Entry 6A7A (X-ray diffraction, 2.37 A resolution); this record covers chain A.

== Chain A ==
Name: Aldo-keto reductase family 1 member C1
Source organism: Homo sapiens
Notes: EC 1.1.1.-, 1.1.1.149, 1.1.1.112, 1.3.1.20
Reference sequence: Q04828 (AK1C1_HUMAN); residue numbers follow UniProt; this construct covers 1-323
Sequence (338 residues; numbered -14 to 323; the number before each row is that of its first residue; numbers below 1 keep their minus sign (Met-14 is residue -14)):
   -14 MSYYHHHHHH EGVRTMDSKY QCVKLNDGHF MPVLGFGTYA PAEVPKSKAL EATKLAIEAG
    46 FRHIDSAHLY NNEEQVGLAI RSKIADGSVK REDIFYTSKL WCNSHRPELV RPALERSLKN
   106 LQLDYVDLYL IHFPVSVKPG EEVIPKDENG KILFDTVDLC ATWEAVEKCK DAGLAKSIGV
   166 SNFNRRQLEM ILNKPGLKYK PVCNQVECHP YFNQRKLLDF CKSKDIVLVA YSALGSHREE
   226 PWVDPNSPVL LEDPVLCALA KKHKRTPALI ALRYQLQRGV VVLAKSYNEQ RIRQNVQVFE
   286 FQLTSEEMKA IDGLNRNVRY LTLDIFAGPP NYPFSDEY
Unresolved in the structure: -14 to 5
Sequence notes: initiating methionine (-14); expression tag (-13 to 0)
Residues lining bound ligands:
  - 9S0 ((4R)-6-amino-4-(4-hydroxy-3-methoxy-5-nitrophenyl)-3-propyl-1,4-dihydropyrano[2,3-c]pyrazole-5-carbonitrile): Tyr24, Leu54, Tyr55, Trp86, His117, Phe118, Ile129, Asn167, His222, Glu224, Trp227, Leu306, Leu308, Ile310, Phe311
  - NADP (NAP; NADP nicotinamide-adenine-dinucleotide phosphate): Gly22, Thr23, Tyr24, Asp50, Tyr55, Lys84, His117, Ser166, Asn167, Gln190, Tyr216, Ser217, Ala218, Leu219, Gly220, Ser221, His222, Leu236, Ala253, Leu268, Ala269, Lys270, Ser271, Tyr272, Asn273, Arg276, Gln279, Asn280, Leu306
Curated features (UniProtKB/Swiss-Prot):
  - active site: Tyr55 (Proton donor)
  - binding site (NADP(+)): Gly20 to Tyr24, Asp50, Ser166, Asn167, Gln190, Tyr216 to His222, Lys270 to Asn280
  - binding site (substrate): Tyr24, His117, His222, Trp227
  - site: Leu54 (Important for substrate specificity), Lys84 (Lowers pKa of active site Tyr), His222 (May be involved in the mediating step between the transformation of progesterone and the release of the cofactor)

== In short ==
Bound to chain A: NADP and compound 9S0. UniProt lists active-site residue Tyr55, 27 NADP+-binding residues
and 4 substrate-binding residues.
Chain A is Aldo-keto reductase family 1 member C1 (Homo sapiens); the structure, AKR1C1 complexed with new
inhibitor with novel scaffold, was determined by X-ray diffraction (same publication as 6IJX and 6A7B).
